PDB entry 2ZVW | X-ray diffraction, 2.50 A resolution | chains A and B of the 6 polymer chains in the assembly

[Chain A (and B)]
Molecule: Proliferating cell nuclear antigen 2
Organism: Arabidopsis thaliana
Notes: chain B of this document is another copy of the same molecule, construct and numbering; everything in this record applies to it too
UniProtKB: Q9ZW35 (PCNA2_ARATH); numbering as in UniProt (aligned over 1-255)
Chain sequence (275 residues; numbered -19 to 255; the number before each row is that of its first residue; numbers below 1 keep their minus sign (Met-19 is residue -19)):
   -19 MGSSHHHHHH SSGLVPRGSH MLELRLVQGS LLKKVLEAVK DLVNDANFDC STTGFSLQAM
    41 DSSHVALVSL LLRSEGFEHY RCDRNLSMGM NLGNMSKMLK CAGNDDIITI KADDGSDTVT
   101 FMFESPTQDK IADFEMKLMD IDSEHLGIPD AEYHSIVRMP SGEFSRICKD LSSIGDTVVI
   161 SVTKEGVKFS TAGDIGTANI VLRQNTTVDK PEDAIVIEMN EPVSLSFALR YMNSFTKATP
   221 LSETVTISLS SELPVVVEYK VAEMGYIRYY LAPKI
Unresolved in the structure: -19 to 0
Differences from the reference sequence: expression tag (-19 to 0)
Curated features (UniProtKB/Swiss-Prot):
  - DNA-binding region: Arg61 to Lys80

[How chain A and chain B interact]
Contacting residue pairs - 27 pairs, chain A then chain B:
  Asn74(A) - Ile175(B)
  Met78(A) - Thr177(B)
  Lys80(A) - Lys149(B)
  Cys81(A) - Asp150(B)
  Thr107(A) - Asn185(B)
  Gln108(A) - Arg183(B)
  Asp109(A) - Val181(B)
  Asp109(A) - Leu182(B)
  Asp109(A) - Arg183(B)  hydrogen bond (backbone-backbone)
  Asp109(A) - Asn185(B)  hydrogen bond
  Lys110(A) - Ile180(B)
  Lys110(A) - Val181(B)
  Lys110(A) - Leu182(B)
  Ile111(A) - Asn179(B)
  Ile111(A) - Ile180(B)
  Ile111(A) - Val181(B)  hydrogen bond (backbone-backbone)
  Ile111(A) - Arg183(B)
  Ala112(A) - Asn179(B)
  Asp113(A) - Thr177(B)
  Asp113(A) - Ala178(B)
  Asp113(A) - Asn179(B)  hydrogen bond (backbone-backbone)
  Phe114(A) - Thr177(B)
  Phe114(A) - Ala178(B)  hydrophobic
  Glu115(A) - Gly176(B)
  Glu115(A) - Thr177(B)  hydrogen bond (backbone-backbone)
  Met116(A) - Ile175(B)
  Lys117(A) - Ile175(B)  hydrogen bond (backbone-backbone)
Other interface residues (no listed pair), chain A (16 interface residues in all): Lys77
Other interface residues (no listed pair), chain B (14 interface residues in all): Ser153, Ile154

[Overview]
16 residues of chain A face 14 of chain B across their interface; the contacts include 6 hydrogen bonds. Among
the polar pairs are Asp109(A)-Asn185(B), Asp109(A)-Arg183(B) and Ile111(A)-Val181(B).
Chain A and chain B are both Proliferating cell nuclear antigen 2 (Arabidopsis thaliana); the structure,
Crystal structure of Proliferating cell nuclear antigen 2 and Short peptide from human P21, was determined by
X-ray diffraction together with 2ZVV from the same study.
